Entry 6U19 (solution NMR); this record covers chains A and B.

== Chain A ==
Molecule: 26S proteasome non-ATPase regulatory subunit 4
Organism: Homo sapiens
UniProtKB: P55036 (PSMD4_HUMAN); residue numbers follow UniProt; this construct covers 305-377
Amino-acid sequence (73 residues; row label = number of the first residue in the row):
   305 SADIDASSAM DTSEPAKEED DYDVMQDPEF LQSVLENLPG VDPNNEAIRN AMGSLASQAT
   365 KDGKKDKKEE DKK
Swiss-Prot annotation at these positions:
  - modified residue (Phosphoserine): S358, S361
What the authors report for this chain:
  - post-translational modification sites: Y326 (citing earlier work)
  - conformationally variable residues (order/disorder transition): P332 to N341, E350 to S361

== Chain B ==
Molecule: Ubiquitin-protein ligase E3A
Organism: Homo sapiens
Notes: EC 2.3.2.26
UniProtKB: Q05086 (UBE3A_HUMAN); residues 24-87 here = UniProt positions 24-87
Amino-acid sequence (64 residues; row label = number of the first residue in the row):
    24 MKRAAAKHLI ERYYHQLTEG CGNEACTNEF CASCPTFLRM DNNAAAIKAL ELYKINAKLC
    84 DPHP
Swiss-Prot annotation at these positions:
  - zinc finger: C44 to C83 (C4-type)

== How chain A and chain B interact ==
Contacting residue pairs (23; chain A residue first):
  E323(A) with K25(B)
  D324(A) with K25(B)
  Y326(A) with R26(B)
  V328(A) with A29(B); Y76(B)
  M329(A) with K77(B)
  D331(A) with R26(B)
  F334(A) with R26(B); K30(B)
  V338(A) with K30(B); I33(B)
  N341(A) with K30(B)
  P343(A) with Y37(B); N65(B)
  G344(A) with N65(B)
  V345(A) with N65(B); A69(B)
  A351(A) with N66(B); I70(B)
  I352(A) with N66(B)
  A355(A) with I70(B)
  M356(A) with L73(B)
  L359(A) with K77(B)
Other interface residues (no listed pair), chain A (22 interface residues in all): L335, L339, L342, N349, Q362
Other interface residues (no listed pair), chain B (15 interface residues in all): A27, E34
Interface features reported in the paper:
  - residue pairs: Y326(A)-R26(B) (hydrogen bond), K25(B)-Y326(A) (hydrophobic contact)
  - interface residues, chain A: E323(A), D324(A), V328(A), M329(A), F334(A), L335(A), V338(A), L339(A), L342(A), V345(A), A351(A), I352(A), A355(A), M356(A), L359(A)
  - interface residues, chain B: A29(B), I33(B), Y37(B), A69(B), L73(B), Y76(B)

== In short ==
Chain A and chain B form an interface of 22 and 15 residues respectively. The paper describes a hydrogen bond
between Y326(A) and R26(B); a hydrophobic contact between K25(B) and Y326(A). From the paper: interface
residues E323(A), D324(A) and A29(B) among others; a modification site at Y326(A).
Here chain A is 26S proteasome non-ATPase regulatory subunit 4 and chain B is Ubiquitin-protein ligase E3A,
both from Homo sapiens. Entry 6U19 (Solution Structure of the RAZUL domain from 26S proteasome subunit
hRpn10/S5a complexed with the AZUL domain ...) was determined by solution NMR.
